Entry 6P50 (X-ray diffraction, 2.90 A resolution); this record covers chains H and L of the 3 polymer chains in the assembly.

[Chain H]
Name: anti-IL-7R 4A10 Fab heavy chain
From: Mus musculus
Notes: antibody fragment or engineered binder
Chain sequence (225 residues; numbered 1 to 225; the number before each row is that of its first residue):
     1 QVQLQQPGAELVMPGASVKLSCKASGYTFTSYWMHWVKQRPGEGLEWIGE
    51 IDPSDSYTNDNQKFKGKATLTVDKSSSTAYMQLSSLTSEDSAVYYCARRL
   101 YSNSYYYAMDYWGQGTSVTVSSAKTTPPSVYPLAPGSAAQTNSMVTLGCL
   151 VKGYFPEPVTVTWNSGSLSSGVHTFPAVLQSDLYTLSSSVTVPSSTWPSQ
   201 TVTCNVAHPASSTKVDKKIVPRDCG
Unresolved in the structure: 139-140, 224-225
Disulfides: Cys-22/Cys-96, Cys-149/Cys-204

[Chain L]
Name: anti-IL-7R 4A10 Fab light chain
From: Mus musculus
Notes: antibody fragment or engineered binder
Chain sequence (213 residues; row label = number of the first residue in the row):
     1 DIQMTQSPSSLSASLGGKVTITCKASQDIKKYIAWYQHKPGKGPRLLIHY
    51 TSTLQPGIPSRFSGSGSGRDYSFSISNLEPVDIATYYCLQYDNLLTFGAG
   101 TKLELKRADAAPTVSIFPPSSEQLTSGGASVVCFLNNFYPRDINVKWKID
   151 GSERQNGVLNSWTDQDSKDSTYNMSSTLTLTKDEYERHNSYTCEATHKTS
   201 TSPIVKSFNRNEC
Unresolved in the structure: 212-213
Disulfides: Cys-23/Cys-88, Cys-133/Cys-193

[Chain H / chain L interface]
Residue-residue contacts (63; chain H residue first):
  His-35(H) / Leu-95(L)
  Gln-39(H) / His-38(L)
  Leu-45(H) / Phe-97(L)  hydrophobic
  Trp-47(H) / Leu-94(L)  hydrophobic
  Trp-47(H) / Leu-95(L)
  Tyr-95(H) / His-38(L)
  Tyr-95(H) / Gly-43(L)
  Tyr-106(H) / Tyr-91(L)
  Tyr-106(H) / Asn-93(L)
  Tyr-106(H) / Leu-95(L)  hydrophobic
  Tyr-107(H) / Tyr-91(L)  hydrophobic
  Tyr-107(H) / Leu-95(L)
  Ala-108(H) / Tyr-36(L)
  Ala-108(H) / Leu-89(L)  hydrophobic
  Ala-108(H) / Tyr-91(L)  hydrophobic
  Met-109(H) / Tyr-36(L)  hydrogen bond (backbone-side chain)
  Met-109(H) / Leu-46(L)
  Met-109(H) / Leu-89(L)  hydrophobic
  Met-109(H) / Leu-95(L)  hydrophobic
  Asp-110(H) / Leu-46(L)  hydrogen bond (backbone-backbone)
  Asp-110(H) / Gln-55(L)
  Trp-112(H) / Tyr-36(L)
  Trp-112(H) / Pro-44(L)
  Trp-112(H) / Phe-97(L)  hydrophobic
  Gly-113(H) / Gly-43(L)
  Gln-114(H) / Lys-42(L)
  Gln-114(H) / Gly-43(L)
  Tyr-131(H) / Ser-120(L)
  Tyr-131(H) / Glu-122(L)
  Tyr-131(H) / Gln-123(L)
  Tyr-131(H) / Ser-126(L)  hydrogen bond
  Pro-132(H) / Ser-120(L)
  Pro-132(H) / Glu-122(L)
  Leu-133(H) / Phe-117(L)
  Leu-133(H) / Pro-118(L)
  Leu-133(H) / Val-132(L)  hydrophobic
  Leu-133(H) / Phe-134(L)  hydrophobic
  Ala-134(H) / Phe-117(L)
  Pro-135(H) / Phe-117(L)
  Thr-146(H) / Ser-115(L)  hydrogen bond
  Thr-146(H) / Phe-117(L)
  Gly-148(H) / Phe-134(L)
  Leu-150(H) / Ser-130(L)
  Lys-152(H) / Gln-123(L)
  Lys-152(H) / Ser-130(L)  hydrogen bond
  Lys-152(H) / Thr-179(L)
  His-173(H) / Asn-136(L)
  His-173(H) / Asn-173(L)  hydrogen bond
  Phe-175(H) / Phe-134(L)  hydrophobic
  Phe-175(H) / Ser-161(L)
  Phe-175(H) / Thr-163(L)
  Phe-175(H) / Asn-173(L)
  Phe-175(H) / Met-174(L)
  Phe-175(H) / Ser-175(L)
  Pro-176(H) / Ser-161(L)  hydrogen bond (backbone-side chain)
  Pro-176(H) / Trp-162(L)
  Val-178(H) / Leu-159(L)  hydrophobic
  Val-178(H) / Asn-160(L)
  Gln-180(H) / Leu-159(L)
  Ser-187(H) / Phe-134(L)
  Ser-187(H) / Ser-175(L)  hydrogen bond
  Ser-188(H) / Phe-134(L)
  Ser-189(H) / Asn-136(L)
Interface residues without a listed pair, chain H (37 interface residues in all): Val-37, Gly-44, Glu-46, Asn-61, Leu-100, Leu-147, Thr-185
Interface residues without a listed pair, chain L (41 interface residues in all): Ala-34, Gly-41, Arg-45, His-49, Tyr-87, Asp-92, Asn-137, Thr-177

[Overview]
37 residues of chain H face 41 of chain L across their interface, with 8 hydrogen bonds. Among the polar pairs
are Met-109(H)/Tyr-36(L), Tyr-131(H)/Ser-126(L) and Thr-146(H)/Ser-115(L).
Chain H is anti-IL-7R 4A10 Fab heavy chain and chain L is anti-IL-7R 4A10 Fab light chain, both from Mus
musculus; the structure, Crystal Structure of a Complex of human IL-7Ralpha with an anti-IL-7Ralpha Fab 4A10,
was determined by X-ray diffraction, deposited together with 6P4Y.
